Entry 3PCJ (X-ray diffraction, 2.13 A resolution); this record covers chains M and N of the 12 polymer chains in the assembly.

Chain M (and N):
Molecule: Protocatechuate 3,4-dioxygenase
Source organism: Pseudomonas putida
Notes: EC 1.13.11.3; chain N of this document is another copy of the same molecule, construct and numbering; everything in this record applies to it too
UniProt: P00437 (PCXB_PSEPU); residues 301-538 here correspond to UniProt positions 1-238 (UniProt number = residue number - 300)
Chain sequence (238 residues; numbered 301 to 538; the number before each row is that of its first residue):
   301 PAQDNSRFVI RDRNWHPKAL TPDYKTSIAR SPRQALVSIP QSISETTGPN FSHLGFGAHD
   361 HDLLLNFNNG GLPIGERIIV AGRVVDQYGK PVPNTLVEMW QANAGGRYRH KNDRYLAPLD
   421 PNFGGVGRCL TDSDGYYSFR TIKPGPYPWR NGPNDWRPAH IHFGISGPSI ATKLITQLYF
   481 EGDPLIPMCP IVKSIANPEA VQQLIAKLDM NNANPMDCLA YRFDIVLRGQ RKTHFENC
Unresolved in the structure: 368-370, 537-538
Covalent attachments: beta-mercaptoethanol (BME) linked to C429
Bound ions: Fe ion: Y408, H460, H462 (together with 2-hydroxyisonicotinic acid N-oxide)
Residues lining bound ligands: 2-hydroxyisonicotinic acid N-oxide (INO): Y324, Y408, Y447, W449, R457, H460, H462, Q477, I491

Chain M / chain N interface:
Pairs across the interface - 12 pairs, chain M then chain N:
  D323(M) - N314(N)
  D323(M) - K318(N)  salt bridge
  K325(M) - A335(N)
  K325(M) - L336(N)  hydrogen bond (side chain-backbone)
  K325(M) - S338(N)  hydrogen bond
  I328(M) - R333(N)
  I328(M) - A335(N)  hydrophobic
  N451(M) - S338(N)  hydrogen bond (backbone-side chain)
  G452(M) - S338(N)
  P453(M) - I310(N)
  P453(M) - S338(N)
  N454(M) - I310(N)

Summary:
Chain M and chain N each contribute 7 residues to their interface; the contacts include 3 hydrogen bonds and 1
salt bridge. Polar pairs include D323(M)-K318(N), K325(M)-L336(N) and K325(M)-S338(N). Ligands of chain M:
2-hydroxyisonicotinic acid N-oxide. Y408(M), H460(M) and H462(M) coordinate a Fe ion ion.
Chain M and chain N are both Protocatechuate 3,4-dioxygenase (Pseudomonas putida); the structure, Structure of
protocatechuate 3,4-dioxygenase complexed with 2-hydroxyisonicotinic acid N-oxide, was determined by X-ray
diffraction (same publication as 3PCA, 3PCK, 3PCL and 3PCM).
